PDB entry 2OGE | X-ray diffraction, 2.05 A resolution | chains A and B

Chain A (and B):
Molecule: Transaminase
Organism: Streptomyces venezuelae
Notes: chain B of this document is another copy of the same molecule, construct and numbering; everything in this record applies to it too
Reference sequence: Q9ZGH4 (Q9ZGH4_9ACTO); numbering as in UniProt (aligned over 1-379)
Sequence (399 residues; numbered -19 to 379; the number before each row is that of its first residue; numbers below 1 keep their minus sign (Met-19 is residue -19)):
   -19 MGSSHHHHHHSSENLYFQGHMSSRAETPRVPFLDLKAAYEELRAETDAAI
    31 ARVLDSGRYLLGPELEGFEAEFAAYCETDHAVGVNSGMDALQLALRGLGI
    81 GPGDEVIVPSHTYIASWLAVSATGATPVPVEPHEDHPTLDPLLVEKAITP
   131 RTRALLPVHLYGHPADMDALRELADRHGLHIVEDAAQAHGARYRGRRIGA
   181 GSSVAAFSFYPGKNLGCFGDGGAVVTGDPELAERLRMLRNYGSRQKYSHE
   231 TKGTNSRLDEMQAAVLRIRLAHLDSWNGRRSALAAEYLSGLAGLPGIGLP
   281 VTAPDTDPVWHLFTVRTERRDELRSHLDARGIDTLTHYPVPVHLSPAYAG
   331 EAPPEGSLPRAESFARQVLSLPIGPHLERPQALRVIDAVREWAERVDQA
Unresolved in the structure: -19 to 7, 376-379 (chain B: -19 to 7, 377-379)
Sequence notes: initiating methionine (-19); cloning artifact (-18 to -16, -9 to 0); expression tag (-15 to -10)
Modified residues: Lys193 ((2S)-2-amino-6-[[3-hydroxy-2-methyl-5-(phosphonooxymethyl)pyridin-4-yl]methylideneamino]hexanoic acid; LLP)
Curated features (UniProtKB/Swiss-Prot):
  - binding site (pyridoxal 5'-phosphate): Gly67, Gln167, Ser188 to Lys193, Tyr221, Tyr227, Asn235 to Arg237, Tyr318
  - modified residue: Lys193 (N6-(pyridoxal phosphate)lysine)
Bound ions: Na+: Asn65 (shared with Asn65(B) of chain B)
What the authors report for this chain:
  - self-association interface (contacts with another copy of this molecule): Lys16 to Leu40, Asn65 to Met68, Tyr93 to Leu98, Tyr190 to Asp200, Tyr221 to Gln242, Leu315 to Gly330
  - catalytic residues: Asp164 (by similarity / conservation)

Chain A / chain B interface:
Pairs across the interface - 89 pairs, chain A then chain B:
  Lys16(A) - Leu34(B)
  Lys16(A) - Asp35(B)  salt bridge
  Tyr19(A) - Leu34(B)  hydrophobic
  Tyr19(A) - Asp35(B)
  Arg23(A) - Asp35(B)  salt bridge
  Asp27(A) - Leu34(B)
  Ile30(A) - Leu34(B)  hydrophobic
  Leu34(A) - Tyr19(B)  hydrophobic
  Leu34(A) - Asp27(B)
  Leu34(A) - Phe198(B)  hydrophobic
  Asp35(A) - Lys16(B)  salt bridge
  Asp35(A) - Tyr19(B)
  Asp35(A) - Arg23(B)  salt bridge
  Tyr39(A) - Phe198(B)
  Leu40(A) - Tyr190(B)  hydrophobic
  Leu40(A) - Pro191(B)
  Leu40(A) - Asp200(B)
  Asn65(A) - Asn65(B)
  Ser66(A) - Asn235(B)
  Met68(A) - Tyr221(B)  hydrophobic
  Met68(A) - Gly233(B)
  Met68(A) - Thr234(B)
  Met68(A) - Asn235(B)
  Tyr93(A) - Tyr221(B)
  Ile94(A) - His229(B)
  Ala95(A) - Tyr221(B)  hydrophobic
  Leu98(A) - Tyr221(B)  hydrophobic
  Leu98(A) - Gly233(B)
  Tyr190(A) - Leu40(B)  hydrophobic
  Tyr190(A) - Arg237(B)
  Pro191(A) - Leu40(B)
  Lys193(A) - Tyr221(B)
  Lys193(A) - Asn235(B)
  Phe198(A) - Tyr39(B)  hydrophobic
  Phe198(A) - Met241(B)  hydrophobic
  Gly199(A) - Asp239(B)
  Asp200(A) - Leu40(B)
  Asp200(A) - Asn235(B)  hydrogen bond
  Asp200(A) - Arg237(B)  salt bridge
  Asp200(A) - Asp239(B)  hydrogen bond (backbone-side chain)
  Tyr221(A) - Met68(B)  hydrophobic
  Tyr221(A) - Tyr93(B)
  Tyr221(A) - Ala95(B)  hydrophobic
  Tyr221(A) - Leu98(B)  hydrophobic
  Tyr221(A) - Lys193(B)
  Tyr227(A) - Leu315(B)
  Tyr227(A) - Thr316(B)  hydrogen bond (side chain-backbone)
  Tyr227(A) - Pro319(B)  hydrophobic
  His229(A) - Ile94(B)
  His229(A) - Ser325(B)
  His229(A) - Pro326(B)
  His229(A) - Ala327(B)  hydrogen bond (backbone-backbone)
  Glu230(A) - Pro326(B)
  Glu230(A) - Ala327(B)
  Thr231(A) - Ala327(B)
  Lys232(A) - Ser101(B)
  Lys232(A) - Ala327(B)  hydrogen bond (side chain-backbone)
  Lys232(A) - Tyr328(B)
  Lys232(A) - Glu331(B)  salt bridge
  Gly233(A) - Met68(B)
  Gly233(A) - Leu98(B)
  Thr234(A) - Met68(B)
  Asn235(A) - Ser66(B)
  Asn235(A) - Met68(B)
  Asn235(A) - Lys193(B)
  Asn235(A) - Asp200(B)  hydrogen bond
  Arg237(A) - Tyr190(B)
  Arg237(A) - Asp200(B)  salt bridge
  Asp239(A) - Gly199(B)
  Asp239(A) - Asp200(B)  hydrogen bond (side chain-backbone)
  Asp239(A) - Gln242(B)
  Met241(A) - Met241(B)  hydrophobic
  Met241(A) - Gln242(B)
  Gln242(A) - Asp239(B)
  Gln242(A) - Met241(B)
  Leu315(A) - Lys226(B)
  Leu315(A) - Tyr227(B)
  Thr316(A) - Tyr227(B)  hydrogen bond (backbone-side chain)
  Pro319(A) - Tyr227(B)  hydrophobic
  Val320(A) - Tyr227(B)
  Ser325(A) - His229(B)
  Pro326(A) - His229(B)
  Pro326(A) - Glu230(B)
  Ala327(A) - His229(B)  hydrogen bond (backbone-backbone)
  Ala327(A) - Glu230(B)
  Ala327(A) - Thr231(B)
  Ala327(A) - Lys232(B)  hydrogen bond (backbone-side chain)
  Tyr328(A) - Lys232(B)
  Glu331(A) - Lys232(B)  salt bridge
Other interface residues (no listed pair), chain A (48 interface residues in all): Leu15, Gly37, Asp69, Ser101
Other interface residues (no listed pair), chain B (49 interface residues in all): Leu15, Ile30, Gly37, Arg304, Val320

In short:
The interface between chain A and chain B involves 48 residues on one side and 49 on the other, with 10
hydrogen bonds and 8 salt bridges. Among the polar pairs are Lys16(A)-Asp35(B), Arg23(A)-Asp35(B) and
Asp200(A)-Arg237(B). From the paper: the catalytic residue Asp164(A); a self-association interface involving
Lys16(A), Asn65(A) and Tyr93(A) among others.
Chain A and chain B are both Transaminase (Streptomyces venezuelae); the structure, x-ray structure of S.
venezuelae DesV in its internal aldimine form, was determined by X-ray diffraction together with 2OGA from the
same study.
